Entry 3SZ4 (X-ray diffraction, 2.59 A resolution); this record covers chain A.

== Chain A ==
Protein: Exonuclease
From: Laribacter hongkongensis
UniProtKB: C1D7P6 (C1D7P6_LARHH); residue numbers follow UniProt; this construct covers 1-203
Sequence (216 residues; row label = number of the first residue in the row):
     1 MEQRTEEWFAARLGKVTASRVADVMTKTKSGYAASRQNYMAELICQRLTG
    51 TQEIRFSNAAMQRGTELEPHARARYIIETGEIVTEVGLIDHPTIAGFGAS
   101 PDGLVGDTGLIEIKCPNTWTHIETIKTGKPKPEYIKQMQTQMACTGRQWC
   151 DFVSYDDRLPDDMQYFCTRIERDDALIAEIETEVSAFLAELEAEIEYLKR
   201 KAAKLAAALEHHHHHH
Unresolved in the structure: 1-4, 28-32, 55-56, 207-216
Differences from the reference sequence: expression tag (204-216)
Ion coordination: Mg2+: Asp102, Glu112, Ile113
Residues lining bound ligands: 2'-deoxyadenosine-5'-monophosphate (D5M): Trp8, Phe9, Arg12, Thr17, Ala18, Ser19, Leu88, Ala99, Ser100, Glu112, Gln137
Reported in the primary citation:
  - binding site for 2'-deoxyadenosine-5'-monophosphate: Trp8, Phe9, Ser100
  - mutagenesis - E68A: decreased catalytic activity on linear S-phosphorylated dsDNA
  - catalytic residues: Lys114 (proposed by the authors, not directly observed)
  - mutagenesis - K114A, Y134A, Y134F: decreased catalytic activity

== Overview ==
Chain A binds 2'-deoxyadenosine-5'-monophosphate. Asp102, Glu112 and Ile113 form the Mg2+ site. The paper
reports the catalytic residue Lys114; K114A, Y134A and Y134F reduce catalytic activity.
Chain A is Exonuclease (Laribacter hongkongensis); the structure, Crystal Structure of LHK-Exo in complex with
dAMP, was determined by X-ray diffraction, deposited together with 3SYY and 3SZ5.
